PDB entry 8SX3 | electron microscopy, 4.00 A resolution | chains B and C of the 5 polymer chains in the assembly

Chain B:
Molecule: W6-10 mouse light chain
Source organism: Mus musculus
Chain sequence (214 residues; row label = number of the first residue in the row):
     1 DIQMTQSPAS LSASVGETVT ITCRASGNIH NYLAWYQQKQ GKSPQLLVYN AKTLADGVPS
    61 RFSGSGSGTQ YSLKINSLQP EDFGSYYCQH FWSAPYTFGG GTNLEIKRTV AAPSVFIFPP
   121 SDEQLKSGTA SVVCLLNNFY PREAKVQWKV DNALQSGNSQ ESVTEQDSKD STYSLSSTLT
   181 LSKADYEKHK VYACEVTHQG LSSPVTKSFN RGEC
Unresolved in the structure: 108-214
Disulfide bonds: Cys-23/Cys-88

Chain C:
Molecule: 10E8-GT10.2 immunogen
Source organism: synthetic construct
Chain sequence (187 residues; numbered 1 to 187; the number before each row is that of its first residue):
     1 TGNVTQEDII RALASPLIKD GMVDEDFAEY VIARENRSPT GLQAKGVGVA IPHTLGDYVR
    61 DNAISVGILD KPVNFSGWYQ SPDPVPVRVV FMLAGRTWDD IVIVLKWIKD VILDEEFMKR
   121 LLNMSDEEIY RQIYTRISKA PNLSGINFSR EYVRHLNGSG GSGLNDIFEA QKIEWHEGSG
   181 GHHHHHH
Unresolved in the structure: 1-3, 158-187
Glycans and other covalent adducts: N-acetylglucosamine (NAG) linked to Asn-74

Interface between chain B and chain C:
Pairs across the interface (12; chain B residue first):
  His-30(B) with Leu-122(C); Asn-123(C), hydrogen bond
  Tyr-32(B) with Asn-123(C); Met-124(C); Ser-125(C); Glu-128(C)
  Phe-91(B) with Ser-125(C)
  Trp-92(B) with Met-124(C); Ser-125(C); Asp-126(C); His-155(C)
  Tyr-96(B) with Glu-127(C), hydrogen bond

Summary:
The interface between chain B and chain C involves 5 residues on one side and 8 on the other; the contacts
include 2 hydrogen bonds. Polar pairs include His-30(B)/Asn-123(C) and Tyr-96(B)/Glu-127(C).
N-acetylglucosamine is covalently linked to Asn-74(C).
Chain B is W6-10 mouse light chain (Mus musculus) and chain C is 10E8-GT10.2 immunogen (synthetic construct);
the structure, 10E8-GT10.2 immunogen in complex with human Fab 10E8 and mouse Fab W6-10, was determined by
electron microscopy (same publication as 8TZN, 8U03, 8U08 and 8V2E).
